2MF1 - chains D and G of the 7 polymer chains in the assembly; structure by solution NMR.

== Chain D ==
Protein: Carbon storage regulator homolog
From: Pseudomonas protegens Pf-5
Reference sequence: Q4KEY0 (Q4KEY0_PSEF5); residue numbers follow UniProt; this construct covers 1-59
Chain sequence (70 residues; row label = number of the first residue in the row):
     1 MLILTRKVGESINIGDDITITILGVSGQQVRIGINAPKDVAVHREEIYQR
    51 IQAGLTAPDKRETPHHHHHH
Not modelled in the structure: 60-70
Construct notes: expression tag (60-70)
What the authors report for this chain:
  - binding site for RNA_ (chain G): Lys7

== Chain G ==
Molecule: RNA_
Sequence (72 nucleotides; numbered 1 to 72; the number before each row is that of its first residue):
     1 UGUCGACGGAUAGACACAGCCAUCAAGGACGAUGGUCAGGACAUCGCAGG
    51 AAGCGAUUCAUCAGGACGAUGA
What the authors report for this chain:
  - contacts within the chain: U1-A16, C17-A18, A16-C17 (pi stacking), U1-A18 (pi stacking), A41-A43 (pi stacking)

== Chain D / chain G interface ==
Contacting residue pairs - 47 pairs, chain D then chain G:
  Met1(D) with G65(G), sugar contact; A66(G), base contact; C67(G), phosphate contact
  Leu2(D) with G64(G), sugar contact; G65(G), sugar contact; A66(G), base contact
  Ile3(D) with A66(G), base contact; C67(G), sugar contact; G68(G), base contact
  Leu4(D) with A63(G), base contact; G64(G), base contact
  Thr5(D) with C62(G), base contact; A63(G), base contact; G68(G), base contact
  Lys7(D) with A60(G), phosphate contact; U61(G), phosphate contact
  Leu23(D) with U11(G), base contact
  Ser26(D) with G2(G), phosphate contact; U3(G), phosphate contact
  Gly27(D) with G2(G), phosphate contact; U3(G), phosphate contact
  Gln28(D) with G2(G), phosphate contact; U3(G), phosphate contact
  Gln29(D) with U3(G), base contact; C4(G), base contact
  Arg31(D) with A12(G), base contact; G13(G), base contact
  Ala36(D) with G9(G), base contact
  Pro37(D) with G9(G), base contact
  Lys38(D) with G9(G), base contact
  Val40(D) with G9(G), base contact
  Ala41(D) with G9(G), base contact
  Val42(D) with G8(G), base contact; G9(G), base contact
  His43(D) with C7(G), sugar contact; G8(G), base contact; G9(G), base contact
  Arg44(D) with G5(G), base contact; A6(G), base contact; C7(G), phosphate contact; G8(G), base contact
  Glu46(D) with G5(G), base contact
  Ile47(D) with C7(G), sugar contact; G8(G), base contact
  Ile51(D) with C7(G), base contact
  Thr56(D) with C7(G), base contact
  Ala57(D) with C7(G), base contact
Other interface residues (no listed pair), chain D (27 interface residues in all): Arg6, Arg50
Other interface residues (no listed pair), chain G (21 interface residues in all): A69

== Summary ==
27 residues of chain D and 21 residues of chain G are in contact. From the paper: a binding site for RNA_
(chain G) at Lys7(D); contacts within the chain involving U1(G), A16(G) and C17(G) among others.
Here chain D is Carbon storage regulator homolog (Pseudomonas protegens Pf-5) and chain G is RNA_. Entry 2MF1
(Structural basis of the non-coding RNA RsmZ acting as protein sponge: Conformer R of RsmZ(1-72)/RsmE(dimer)
1to3 ...) was determined by solution NMR (same publication as 2MF0).
